7PI8 - chains c and 3 of the 53 polymer chains in the assembly; structure by electron microscopy, 8.90 A resolution (very low resolution: no residue pairs are listed; an interface is given only as per-side residue counts).

== Chain c ==
Molecule: 50S ribosomal protein L4
Organism: Mycoplasma pneumoniae M129
UniProtKB: P75579 (RL4_MYCPN); numbering as in UniProt (aligned over 1-212)
Amino-acid sequence (212 residues; numbered 1 to 212; the number before each row is that of its first residue):
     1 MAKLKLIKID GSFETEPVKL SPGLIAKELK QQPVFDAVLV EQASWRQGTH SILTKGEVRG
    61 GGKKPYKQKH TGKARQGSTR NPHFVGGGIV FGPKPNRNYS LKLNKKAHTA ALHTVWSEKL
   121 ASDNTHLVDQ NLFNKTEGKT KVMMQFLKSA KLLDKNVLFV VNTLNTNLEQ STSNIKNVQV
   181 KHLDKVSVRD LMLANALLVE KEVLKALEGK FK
Not modelled in the structure: 1, 212

== Chain 3 ==
Molecule: 23S ribosomal RNA
Organism: Mycoplasma pneumoniae M129
Sequence (2907 nucleotides; row label = number of the first residue in the row):
     1 UACAAUAAGU UACUAAGGGC UUAUGGUGGA UGCCUUGGCA CUAAUAGGCG AUGAAGGACG
    61 UGUUAACCUG CGAUAAGCUU CGGGUAGGUG GUAAGAACCU CAGAUCCGGA GAUUUCCGAA
   121 UGGAGCAAUC CGGUAGUUGG AAACAGCUAU CAUUAAUUGA UGAAUAAAUA GUCAAUUAAA
   181 GCAAUACGUG GUGAAGUGAA ACAUCUCAGU AGCCACAGGA AAAGAAAACG AAUGUGAUUC
   241 CGUGUGUAGU GGCGAGCGAA AGCGGAACAG GCCAAACUUA UCAUUAGAUA GGGGUUGUAG
   301 GGCUUGCAAU GUGGACUUGA AAACGAUAGA AGAAGCUGUU GGAAAGCAGC GCGCAAAAGG
   361 GUGAUAGCCC CGUAUUUGAA AUUGUUUUCA UACCUAGCGA GAUCCCUGAG UAGCUCGGAA
   421 AACGUUAUUU UGAGUGAAUC UGCCCAGACC AUUGGGUAAG CCUAAAUACU AAUUAGUGAC
   481 CGAUAGCGAA ACAGUACCGU GAGGGAAAGG UGAAAAGAAC CCAGAGAUGG GAGUGAAAUA
   541 GAUUCUGAAA CCAUAUGCCU ACAACGUGUC AGAGCACAUU AAUGUGUGAU GGCGUGCGUU
   601 UUGAAGUAUG AGCCGGCGAG UUAUGAUAGC AAGCGUUAGU UAACCAGGAG AUGGGGAGCU
   661 GUAGCGAAAG CGAGUUUUAA AAGAGCGUUU GUUUGUUAUU AUAGACCCGA AACGGGUUGA
   721 GCUAGUCAUG AGCAGGUUGA AGGUUGAGUA ACAUCAACUG GAGGACCGAA CCGACUCUCG
   781 UUGAAACGAU AGCGGAUGAC UUGUGAUUAG GGGUGAAAUU CCAAUCGAAA UCCGUGAUAG
   841 CUGGUUCUCG UCGAAAUAGC UUUAAGGCUA GCGUGAGAUC ACAAAUAAGU GGAGGUAAAG
   901 CUACUGAAUG UAUGAUGGCG CCACCUAGGC GUACUGAAUA CAAUUAAACU CUGAAUGCCA
   961 UUUAUUUUAU UCUCGCAGUC AGACAGUGGG GGAUAAGCUU CAUUGUCAAG AGGGGAAGAG
  1021 CCCAGAUCAU UAAAUAAGGU CCCCAAAAUA UACUAAGUGG AAAAGGAUGU GAAAGUGCUA
  1081 AAACAGCAAG GAUGUUGGCU UAGAAGCAGC CAUCGUUUAA AGAGUGCGUA ACAGCUCACU
  1141 UGUCGAGUGU UUUUGCGCCG AAGAUGUAAC GGGGCUAAGU AUAUUACCGA AUUUAUGGAU
  1201 AAGAUUUAUA UCUUGUGGUA GACGAGCGUU GUAUUGGAGU UGAAGUCAAA GCGUGAGCAU
  1261 UGGUGGAUCC AAUACAAGUG AGAAUGCCGG CAUGAGUAAC GCUUGGGAGU GAGAAUCUCC
  1321 CAAACCGAUU GACUAAGGUU UCCUGGACCA GGGUCGUCCU UCCAGGGUUA GUCUGGACCU
  1381 AAGCUGAGGC UGAAAAGCGU AGGCGAUGGA CAACAGGUUA AUAUUCCUGU ACUUACAGUU
  1441 AGACUGAUGG AGUGACAAAG AAGGUUUUCC ACCCCCAUAA UUGGAUUUGG GGAUAAAUCA
  1501 UAAGGUGGUA CAAUAGGCAA AUCCGUUGUG CAUAACAUUG AGUGAUGAUG UCGAGUGAAU
  1561 GAGUGAUCAA GUAGCGAAGG UGGUAUUAAU CAUGCUUUCA AGAAAAGCUU CUAGGGUUAA
  1621 UCUAGCUGUA ACCAGUACCG AGAACGAACA CACGUAGUCA AGGAGAGGAU CCUAAGGUUA
  1681 GCGAGUGAAC UAUAGCCAAG GAACUCUGCA AAUUAACCCC GUAAGUUAGC GAGAAGGGGU
  1741 GCUUAUGUAA AAGUAAGCCG CAGUGAAGAA CGAGGGGGGA CUGUUUAACU AAAACACAAC
  1801 UCUAUGCCAA ACCGUAAGGU GAUGUAUAUG GGGUGACACC UGCCCAGUGC UGGAAGGUUA
  1861 AAGAAGGAGG UUAGCGCAAG CGAAGCUUUU AACUGAAGCC CCAGUGAACG GCGGCCGUAA
  1921 CUAUAACGGU CCUAAGGUAG CGAAAUUCCU AGUCGGGUAA AUUCCGUCCC GCUUGAAUGG
  1981 UGUAACCAUC UCUUGACUGU CUCGGCUAUA GACUCGGUGA AAUCCAGGUA CGGGUGAAGA
  2041 CACCCGUUAG GCGCAACGGG ACGGAAAGAC CCCGUGAAGC UUUACUGUAG CUUAAUAUUG
  2101 AUCAGGACAU UAUCAUGUAG AGAAUAGGUA GGAGCAAUCG AUGCAAGUUC GCUAGGACUU
  2161 GUUGAUGCGA AAGGUGGAAU ACUACCCUUG GUUGUGUGCU GUUCUAAUUG GUAACUGUUA
  2221 UCCAGUUUCA AGACAGUGUU AGGUGGGCAG UUUGACUGGG GCGGUCGCCU CCUAAAAGGU
  2281 AACGGAGGCG UACAAAGGUA CCUUCAGUAC GGUUGGAAAU CGUAUGUAGA GUGUAAUGGU
  2341 GUAAGGGUGC UUGACUGUGA GACAUACAGG UCGAACAGGU GAGAAAUCAG GUCAUAGUGA
  2401 UCCGGUGGUC CAGUAUGGAA UGGCCAUCGC UCAACGGAUA AAAGCUACUC CGGGGAUAAC
  2461 AGGCUGAUAC UGCCCAAGAG UUCAUAUCGA CGGCAGUGUU UGGCACCUCG AUGUCGACUC
  2521 AUCUCAUCCU CGAGCUGAAG CAGGUUCGAA GGGUUCGGCU GUUCGCCGAU UAAAGAGAUA
  2581 CGUGAGUUGG GUUCAAACCG UCGUGAGACA GGUUGGUCCC UAUCUAUUGU GCCCGUAGGA
  2641 AGAUUGAAGA GUGUUGCUUC UAGUACGAGA GGACCGAAGC GAGGACACCU CUUAUGCUCC
  2701 AGUUGUAGCG CCAGCUGCAC CGCUGGGUAG UAACGUGUCU AUUAGAUAAA CGCUGAAAGC
  2761 AUCUAAGUGU GAAACUAUCU CAAAGAUUAA UCUUCCCAUU UCGCAAGAAA GUAAGAGCCG
  2821 UCAAAGACGA UGACGUUGAU AGGUUACAGG UGUAAGCAUA GUGAUAUGUU GAGCUGAGUA
  2881 AUACUAAUUG CUCGAGGACU UAUUGGA
Not modelled in the structure: 1-7, 923-927, 1560-1569, 2901-2907

== Interface between chain c and chain 3 ==
At this resolution (9 A) residue pairs are not listed: 83 residues of chain c and 75 of chain 3 lie at the interface.

== Summary ==
83 residues of chain c face 75 of chain 3 across their interface.
Here chain c is 50S ribosomal protein L4 and chain 3 is 23S ribosomal RNA, both from Mycoplasma pneumoniae
M129. Entry 7PI8 (70S ribosome with P-site tRNA in spectinomycin-treated Mycoplasma pneumoniae cells) was
determined by electron microscopy together with 7OOC, 7OOD, 7P6Z, 7PAH, 7PAI, 7PAJ and 23 further entries from
the same study.
